Entry 3MXF (X-ray diffraction, 1.60 A resolution); this record covers chain A.

# Chain A
Protein: Bromodomain-containing protein 4
From: Homo sapiens
UniProt: O60885 (BRD4_HUMAN); residues 42-168 here = UniProt positions 42-168
Sequence (127 residues; each row starts with the number of its first residue):
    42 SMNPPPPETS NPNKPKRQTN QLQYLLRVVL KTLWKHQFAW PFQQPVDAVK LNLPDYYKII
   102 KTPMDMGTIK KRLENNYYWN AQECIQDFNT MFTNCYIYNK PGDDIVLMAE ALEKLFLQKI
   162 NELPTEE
Construct notes: conflict Met43 (Thr in O60885)
Swiss-Prot annotation at these positions:
  - site: Asn140 (Acetylated histone binding)
  - cross-link: Lys99 (Glycyl lysine isopeptide (Lys-Gly) (interchain with G-Cter in SUMO2))
  - natural variant: Asp145 (D145G: Found in a patient with a neurodevelopmental syndrome; uncertain significance)
  - mutagenesis: Asn140 (N140A: Abolishes binding to acetylated histones)
Ligand contacts: JQ1 ((6S)-6-(2-tert-butoxy-2-oxoethyl)-4-(4-chlorophenyl)-2,3,9-trimethyl-6,7-dihydrothieno[3,2-f][1,2,4]triazolo[4,3-a][1,4]diazepin-10-ium): Trp81, Pro82, Phe83, Gln85, Val87, Leu92, Leu94, Tyr97, Cys136, Tyr139, Asn140, Asp145, Ile146, Met149
Reported in the primary citation:
  - binding site for JQ1: Asn140

# In short
Bound to chain A: compound JQ1. Curated annotation (UniProt) lists one mutagenesis site. The paper reports a
binding site for JQ1 at Asn140.
Chain A is Bromodomain-containing protein 4 (Homo sapiens); the structure, Crystal Structure of the first
bromodomain of human BRD4 in complex with the inhibitor JQ1, was determined by X-ray diffraction, deposited
together with 3ONI.
